PDB entry 9FHD | X-ray diffraction, 1.84 A resolution | chains A and B

Chain A (and B):
Name: Ketohexokinase
Source organism: Homo sapiens
Notes: EC 2.7.1.3; chain B of this document is another copy of the same molecule, construct and numbering; everything in this record applies to it too
UniProtKB: P50053 (KHK_HUMAN); numbering as in UniProt (aligned over 5-298)
Sequence (313 residues; row label = number of the first residue in the row; numbers below 1 keep their minus sign (Met-14 is residue -14)):
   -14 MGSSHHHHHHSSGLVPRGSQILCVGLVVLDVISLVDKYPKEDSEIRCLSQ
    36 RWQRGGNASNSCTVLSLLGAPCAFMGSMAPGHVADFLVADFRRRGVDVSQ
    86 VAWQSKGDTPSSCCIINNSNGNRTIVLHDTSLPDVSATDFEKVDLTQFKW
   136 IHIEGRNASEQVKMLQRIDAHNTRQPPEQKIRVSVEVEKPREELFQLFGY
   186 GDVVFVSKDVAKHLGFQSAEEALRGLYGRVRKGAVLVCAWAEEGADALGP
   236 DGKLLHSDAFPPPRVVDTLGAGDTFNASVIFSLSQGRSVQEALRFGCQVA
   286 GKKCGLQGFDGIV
Disordered / not traced: -14 to 0 (chain B: -14 to -4)
Sequence notes: initiating methionine (-14); expression tag (-13 to 4)
Swiss-Prot annotation at these positions:
  - binding site (beta-D-fructose): Asp15, Gly41, Asn42, Asn45, Asp258
  - binding site (ATP): Arg108, Ala226 to Gly229, Gly255 to Asp258
  - natural variant: Gly40 (G40R: In FRUCT), Ala43 (A43T: In FRUCT)
Residues lining bound ligands: A1ICK ((2S)-3-[3-[[4-[bis(fluoranyl)methyl]-3-cyano-6-[(3S)-3-(dimethylamino)pyrrolidin-1-yl]pyridin-2-yl]amino]-4-methylsulfanyl-phenyl]-2-methyl-propanoic acid): Asn107, Arg108, Lys193, Ala224, Trp225, Ala226, Glu227, Gly229, Ala244, Phe245, Pro246, Pro247, Val250, Thr253, Ala256, Gly257, Phe260, Cys282, Ala285, Gly286, Cys289

How chain A and chain B interact:
Pairs across the interface - 73 pairs, chain A then chain B:
  Leu14(A) with Trp37(B), hydrophobic
  Ser18(A) with Val111(B)
  Val20(A) with Val111(B), hydrophobic
  Tyr23(A) with Tyr23(B), hydrophobic; Pro24(B), hydrogen bond (side chain-backbone); Glu26(B)
  Pro24(A) with Tyr23(B), hydrogen bond (backbone-side chain); Thr109(B)
  Lys25(A) with Thr109(B)
  Glu26(A) with Tyr23(B); Asn102(B), hydrogen bond; Asn105(B); Asn107(B), hydrogen bond; Thr109(B)
  Asp27(A) with Asn107(B); Arg108(B); Thr109(B), hydrogen bond (backbone-side chain)
  Ser28(A) with Thr109(B); Ile110(B), hydrogen bond (backbone-backbone)
  Glu29(A) with Ile110(B)
  Ile30(A) with Ile110(B), hydrogen bond (backbone-backbone); Val111(B); Leu112(B), hydrogen bond (backbone-backbone)
  Arg31(A) with Leu112(B); His113(B), hydrogen bond (side chain-backbone); Thr115(B)
  Cys32(A) with Val111(B), hydrophobic; Leu112(B), hydrogen bond (backbone-backbone); Asp114(B)
  Leu33(A) with Asp114(B)
  Ser34(A) with Asp114(B)
  Gln35(A) with Asp93(B); Thr94(B), hydrogen bond (side chain-backbone); Pro95(B); Ser96(B), hydrogen bond (side chain-backbone); His113(B); Asp114(B), hydrogen bond (side chain-backbone)
  Trp37(A) with Trp37(B), hydrophobic; His67(B); Val68(B)
  His67(A) with His67(B)
  Phe71(A) with His67(B)
  Ser96(A) with Gln35(B), hydrogen bond; Trp37(B)
  Cys98(A) with Val16(B), hydrophobic; Cys98(B), hydrophobic
  Ile100(A) with Ile100(B), hydrophobic; Val111(B), hydrophobic
  Asn102(A) with Glu26(B), hydrogen bond
  Asn107(A) with Glu26(B); Asp27(B)
  Arg108(A) with Asp27(B), salt bridge; Ser28(B); Glu29(B), salt bridge
  Thr109(A) with Pro24(B); Lys25(B); Glu26(B); Asp27(B), hydrogen bond (side chain-backbone); Ser28(B)
  Ile110(A) with Ser28(B), hydrogen bond (backbone-backbone); Glu29(B); Ile30(B), hydrogen bond (backbone-backbone)
  Val111(A) with Ser18(B); Val20(B), hydrophobic; Ile30(B); Cys32(B), hydrophobic
  Leu112(A) with Ile30(B), hydrogen bond (backbone-backbone); Arg31(B); Cys32(B), hydrogen bond (backbone-backbone)
  His113(A) with Cys32(B); Gln35(B)
  Asp114(A) with Arg31(B), salt bridge
  Lys174(A) with Glu29(B), salt bridge
Interface residues without a listed pair, chain A (36 interface residues in all): Val16, Val68, Asn105, Thr253
Interface residues without a listed pair, chain B (36 interface residues in all): Ser34, Arg176

In short:
The chain A/chain B interface involves 36 residues from each chain; the contacts include 20 hydrogen bonds and
4 salt bridges. Polar contacts include Arg108(A)-Asp27(B), Arg108(A)-Glu29(B) and Asp114(A)-Arg31(B). Ligands
of chain A: compound A1ICK.
Chain A and chain B are both Ketohexokinase (Homo sapiens); the structure, hKHK-C in fomplex with BI-9787, was
determined by X-ray diffraction, deposited together with 9FHE, 8OMJ and 8OMK.
